PDB entry 7Z0S | electron microscopy, 2.60 A resolution | chains B and G of the 6 polymer chains in the assembly

== Chain B ==
Name: Formate hydrogenlyase subunit 2
Source organism: Escherichia coli K-12
Reference sequence: P0AAK1 (HYCB_ECOLI); residue numbers follow UniProt; this construct covers 1-203
Sequence (203 residues; each row starts with the number of its first residue):
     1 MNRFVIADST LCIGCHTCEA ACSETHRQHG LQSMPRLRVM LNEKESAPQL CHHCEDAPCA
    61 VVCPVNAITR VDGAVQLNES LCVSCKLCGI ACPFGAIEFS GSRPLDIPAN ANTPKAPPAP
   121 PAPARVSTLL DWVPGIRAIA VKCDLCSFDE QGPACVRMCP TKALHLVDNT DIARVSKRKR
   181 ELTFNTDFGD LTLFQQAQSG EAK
Disordered / not traced: 171-203
Ion coordination: 4Fe-4S cluster Fe site 1: Cys12, Cys15, Cys18, Cys159; 4Fe-4S cluster Fe site 2: Cys22, Cys143, Cys146, Cys155; 4Fe-4S cluster Fe site 3: Cys51, Cys54, Cys59, Cys92; 4Fe-4S cluster Fe site 4: Cys63, Cys82, Cys85, Cys88
Residues lining bound ligands:
  - 4Fe-4S cluster (SF4), molecule 1: Val5, Cys22, His26, Arg36, Leu37, Leu50, Cys143, Asp144, Leu145, Cys146, Pro153, Ala154, Cys155
  - 4Fe-4S cluster (SF4), molecule 2: Cys12, Ile13, Gly14, Cys15, His16, Thr17, Cys18, Val39, Pro48, Cys159, Pro160, Thr161, Ala163, Leu164
  - 4Fe-4S cluster (SF4), molecule 3: Cys51, His52, His53, Cys54, Ala57, Pro58, Cys59, Val75, Cys92, Pro93, Phe94, Ala96, Ile97, Lys142
  - 4Fe-4S cluster (SF4), molecule 4: Val62, Cys63, Pro64, Val65, Ala67, Ile68, Leu77, Cys82, Val83, Ser84, Cys85, Lys86, Leu87, Cys88, Phe99, Ala140
Curated features (UniProtKB/Swiss-Prot):
  - binding site ([4Fe-4S] cluster): Cys12, Cys15, Cys18, Cys22, Cys51, Cys54, Cys59, Cys63, Cys82, Cys85, Cys88, Cys92, Cys143, Cys146, Cys155, Cys159

== Chain G ==
Name: Formate hydrogenlyase subunit 7
Source organism: Escherichia coli K-12
Reference sequence: P16433 (HYCG_ECOLI); numbering as in UniProt (aligned over 1-255)
Sequence (255 residues; numbered 1 to 255; the number before each row is that of its first residue):
     1 MSNLLGPRDA NGIPVPMTVD ESIASMKASL LKKIKRSAYV YRVDCGGCNG CEIEIFATLS
    61 PLFDAERFGI KVVPSPRHAD ILLFTGAVTR AMRSPALRAW QSAPDPKICI SYGACGNSGG
   121 IFHDLYCVWG GTDKIVPVDV YIPGCPPTPA ATLYGFAMAL GLLEQKIHAR GPGELDEQPA
   181 EILHGDMVQP LRVKVDREAR RLAGYRYGRQ IADDYLTQLG QGEEQVARWL EAENDPRLNE
   241 IVSHLNHVVE EARIR
Disordered / not traced: 1-3, 254-255
Ion coordination: 4Fe-4S cluster Fe: Cys48, Cys51, Cys115, Cys145
Residues lining bound ligands: 4Fe-4S cluster (SF4): Gly47, Cys48, Gly50, Cys51, Glu52, Gly113, Ala114, Cys115, Phe122, Gly144, Cys145, Pro146
Curated features (UniProtKB/Swiss-Prot):
  - binding site ([4Fe-4S] cluster): Cys45, Cys51, Cys115, Cys145

== Chain B / chain G interface ==
Residue-residue contacts (9):
  Val61(B) with Pro190(G)
  Cys63(B) with Val193(G)
  Pro64(B) with Val193(G)
  Val65(B) with Val193(G); Arg197(G)
  Asn66(B) with Val193(G); Lys194(G)
  Pro117(B) with Asn11(G); Ile13(G), hydrophobic

== In short ==
The chain B/chain G interface involves 6 residues from each chain. Chain B binds 4 copies of 4Fe-4S cluster.
Chain G binds 4Fe-4S cluster. Curated annotation (UniProt) lists 16 [4Fe-4S] cluster-binding residues on chain
B; 4 [4Fe-4S] cluster-binding residues on chain G.
Chain B is Formate hydrogenlyase subunit 2 and chain G is Formate hydrogenlyase subunit 7, both from
Escherichia coli K-12; the structure, Structure of the Escherichia coli formate hydrogenlyase complex
(anaerobic preparation, without formate dehydrogenase H), was determined by electron microscopy (same
publication as 7Z0T).
